3PTK - chain A; structure by X-ray diffraction, 2.49 A resolution.

Chain A:
Molecule: Beta-glucosidase Os4BGlu12
Organism: Oryza sativa
Notes: EC 3.2.1.21
UniProt: Q01KB2 (Q01KB2_ORYSA); residues 1-486 here correspond to UniProt positions 25-510 (UniProt number = residue number + 24)
Sequence (505 residues; numbered -18 to 486; the number before each row is that of its first residue; numbers below 1 keep their minus sign (Ala-18 is residue -18)):
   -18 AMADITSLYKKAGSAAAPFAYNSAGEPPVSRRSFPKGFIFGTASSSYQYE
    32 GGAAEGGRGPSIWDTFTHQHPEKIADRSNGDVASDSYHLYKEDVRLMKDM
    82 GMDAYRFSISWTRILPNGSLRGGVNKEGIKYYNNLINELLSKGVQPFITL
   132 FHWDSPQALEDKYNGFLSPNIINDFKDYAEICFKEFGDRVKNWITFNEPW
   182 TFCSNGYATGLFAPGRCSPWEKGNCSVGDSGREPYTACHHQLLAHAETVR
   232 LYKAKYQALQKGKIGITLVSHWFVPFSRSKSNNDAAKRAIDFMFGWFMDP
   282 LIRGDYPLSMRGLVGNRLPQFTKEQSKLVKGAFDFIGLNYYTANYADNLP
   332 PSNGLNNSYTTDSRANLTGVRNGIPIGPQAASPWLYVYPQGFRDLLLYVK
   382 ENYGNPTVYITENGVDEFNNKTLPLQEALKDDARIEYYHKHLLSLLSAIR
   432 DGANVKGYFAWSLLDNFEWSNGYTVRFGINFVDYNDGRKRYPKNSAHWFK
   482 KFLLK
Unresolved in the structure: -18 to 8
Construct notes: expression tag (-18 to 0)
Disulfide bonds: Cys184-Cys219, Cys198-Cys206
Ion coordination: Zn2+: Asp66, His69 (shared with 2 residues of chain B)

Summary:
Asp66 and His69 coordinate Zn2+.
Chain A is Beta-glucosidase Os4BGlu12 (Oryza sativa); the structure, The crystal structure of rice (Oryza
sativa L.) Os4BGlu12, was determined by X-ray diffraction, deposited together with 3PTM and 3PTQ.
